Entry 1AOI (X-ray diffraction, 2.80 A resolution); this record covers chains I and C of the 10 polymer chains in the assembly.

# Chain I
Molecule: Palindromic 146 bp DNA repeat 8/9 from human x-chromosome alpha satellite DNA
Sequence (146 nucleotides; each row starts with the number of its first residue):
     1 ATCAATATCCACCTGCAGATTCTACCAAAAGTGTATTTGGAAACTGCTCC
    51 ATCAAAAGGCATGTTCAGCTGAATTCAGCTGAACATGCCTTTTGATGGAG
   101 CAGTTTCCAAATACACTTTTGGTAGAATCTGCAGGTGGATATTGAT

# Chain C
Protein: Histone H2A
Organism: Xenopus laevis
Notes: fragment: histone h2a
UniProtKB: P06897 (H2A1_XENLA); numbering as in UniProt (aligned over 4-119)
Amino-acid sequence (116 residues; row label = number of the first residue in the row):
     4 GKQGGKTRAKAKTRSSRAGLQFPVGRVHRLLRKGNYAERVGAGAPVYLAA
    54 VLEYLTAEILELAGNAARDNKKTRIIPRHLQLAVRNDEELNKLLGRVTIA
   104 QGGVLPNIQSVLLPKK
Not modelled in the structure: 119
Differences from the reference sequence: conflict Arg99 (Gly in P06897)
UniProt features mapped onto this chain:
  - modified residue (N6-(2-hydroxyisobutyryl)lysine): Lys75, Lys119

# Interface between chain I and chain C
Pairs across the interface (17):
  DA11(I) - Lys74(C)  salt bridge to the phosphate
  DA29(I) - Arg32(C)  salt bridge to the phosphate
  DA30(I) - Gly28(C)  phosphate contact
  DA30(I) - Arg29(C)  hydrogen bond to the phosphate
  DA30(I) - Arg32(C)  salt bridge to the phosphate
  DG31(I) - Ala14(C)  phosphate contact
  DG31(I) - Lys15(C)  phosphate contact
  DG31(I) - Thr16(C)  phosphate contact
  DG31(I) - Arg17(C)  salt bridge to the phosphate
  DG31(I) - Gly28(C)  phosphate contact
  DT32(I) - Ala14(C)  phosphate contact
  DT32(I) - Lys15(C)  hydrogen bond to the phosphate
  DT32(I) - Arg20(C)  salt bridge to the phosphate
  DT34(I) - Gly4(C)  phosphate contact
  DT34(I) - Gln6(C)  phosphate contact
  DT38(I) - Arg42(C)  sugar contact
  DG39(I) - Arg42(C)  sugar contact
Interface residues without a listed pair, chain I (10 interface residues in all): DA19, DG33
Interface residues without a listed pair, chain C (14 interface residues in all): Gly7, Arg77

# In short
Chain I and chain C form an interface of 10 and 14 residues respectively, with 2 hydrogen bonds and 5 salt
bridges. Polar pairs include DA30(I)-Arg29(C), DT32(I)-Lys15(C) and DA11(I)-Lys74(C).
Chain I is Palindromic 146 bp DNA repeat 8/9 from human x-chromosome alpha satellite DNA and chain C is
Histone H2A (Xenopus laevis); the structure, Complex between nucleosome core particle (h3,h4,h2a,h2b) and 146
bp long DNA fragment, was determined by X-ray diffraction.
